PDB entry 5C0A | X-ray diffraction, 2.46 A resolution | chains A and E of the 5 polymer chains in the assembly

# Chain A
Name: HLA class I histocompatibility antigen, A-2 alpha chain
Organism: Homo sapiens
UniProtKB: P01892 (1A02_HUMAN); residues 1-276 here correspond to UniProt positions 25-300 (UniProt number = residue number + 24)
Amino-acid sequence (276 residues; row label = number of the first residue in the row):
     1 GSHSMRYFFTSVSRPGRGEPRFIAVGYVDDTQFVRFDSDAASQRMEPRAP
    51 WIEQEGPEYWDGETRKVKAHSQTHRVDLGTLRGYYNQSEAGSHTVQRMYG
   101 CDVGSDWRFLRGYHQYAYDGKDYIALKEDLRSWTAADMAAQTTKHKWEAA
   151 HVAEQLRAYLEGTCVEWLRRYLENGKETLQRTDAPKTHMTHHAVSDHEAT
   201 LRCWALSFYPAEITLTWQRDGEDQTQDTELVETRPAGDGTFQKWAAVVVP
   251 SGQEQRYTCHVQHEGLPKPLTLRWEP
Disulfides: Cys101-Cys164, Cys203-Cys259

# Chain E
Name: 1E6 TCR Beta Chain
Organism: Homo sapiens
Amino-acid sequence (246 residues; each row starts with the number of its first residue):
     1 DAGVIQSPRHEVTEMGQQVTLRCKPISGHDYLFWYRQTMMRGLELLIYFN
    51 NNVPIDDSGMPEDRFSAKMPNASFSTLKIQPSEPRDSAVYFCASSLWEKL
   101 AKNIQYFGAGTRLSVLEDLKNVFPPEVAVFEPSEAEISHTQKATLVCLAT
   151 GFYPDHVELSWWVNGKEVHSGVCTDPQPLKEQPALNDSRYALSSRLRVSA
   201 TFWQDPRNHFRCQVQFYGLSENDEWTQDRAKPVTQIVSAEAWGRAD
Disulfides: Cys23-Cys92, Cys147-Cys212

# How chain A and chain E interact
Residue-residue contacts (8):
  Arg65(A) - Ile55(E)
  Arg65(A) - Asp56(E)  salt bridge
  Val76(A) - Asn51(E)
  Ala150(A) - Trp97(E)
  Ala150(A) - Glu98(E)
  Val152(A) - Trp97(E)  hydrophobic
  Gln155(A) - Trp97(E)
  Gln155(A) - Ala101(E)
Interface residues without a listed pair, chain A (6 interface residues in all): Gln72
Interface residues without a listed pair, chain E (7 interface residues in all): Val53

# Overview
6 residues of chain A and 7 residues of chain E are in contact; the contacts include 1 salt bridge. The
salt-bridged pair is Arg65(A)-Asp56(E).
Here chain A is HLA class I histocompatibility antigen, A-2 alpha chain and chain E is 1E6 TCR Beta Chain,
both from Homo sapiens. Entry 5C0A (1E6 TCR in complex with HLA-A02 carrying MVW peptide) was determined by
X-ray diffraction (same publication as 5C07, 5C08, 5C09, 5C0B, 5C0C, 5C0D and 6 further entries).
